Entry 5EC2 (X-ray diffraction, 2.30 A resolution); this record covers chains B and C of the 3 polymer chains in the assembly.

Chain B:
Name: Antibody Fab Fragment Light Chain
Organism: Mus musculus
Notes: antibody fragment or engineered binder
Chain sequence (212 residues; row label = number of the first residue in the row):
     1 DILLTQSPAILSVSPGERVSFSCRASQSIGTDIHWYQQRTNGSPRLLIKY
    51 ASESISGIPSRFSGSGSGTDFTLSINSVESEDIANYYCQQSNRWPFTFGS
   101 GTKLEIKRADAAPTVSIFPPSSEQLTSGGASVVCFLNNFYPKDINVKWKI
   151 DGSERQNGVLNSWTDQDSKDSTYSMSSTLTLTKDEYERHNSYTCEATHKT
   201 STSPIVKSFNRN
Cystine bridges: C23-C88, C134-C194

Chain C:
Name: pH-gated potassium channel KcsA
Organism: Streptomyces lividans
UniProt: P0A334 (KCSA_STRLI); numbering as in UniProt (aligned over 1-125)
Chain sequence (125 residues; row label = number of the first residue in the row):
     1 MAPMLSGLLARLVKLLLGRHGSALHWRAAGAATVLLVIVLLAGSYLAVLA
    51 ERGAPGAQLITYPRALWWACETATTXAYGDLCPVTLWGRLVAVVVMVAGI
   101 TSFGLVTAALATWFVGREQERRGHF
Unresolved in the structure: 1-22, 125
Sequence notes: engineered mutation A2 (Pro in P0A334), A69 (Ser in P0A334), C70 (Val in P0A334), LHV_76 (Val in P0A334), A77 (Gly in P0A334), C82 (Tyr in P0A334)
Modified residues: LHV ((2S)-2-hydroxy-3-methylbutanoic acid) at position 76; A77 (D-alanine; DAL)
Swiss-Prot annotation at these positions:
  - motif: T75, Y78 to D80 (Selectivity filter)
  - mutagenesis: E71 (E71A: Prevents channel inactivation)
Metal / ion sites: K+ site 1 near T75 (its only coordinating residue here); K+ site 2: T75, LHV_76; K+ site 3: LHV_76, A77; K+ site 4: A77, Y78
Small-molecule neighbours:
  - diacyl glycerol (DGA): L41, S44, Y45, Y62, P63, R64, L66, W67, C70, V84, T85, L86, R89, L90, V93
  - nonan-1-ol (F09): L46, L49, A50, W87, V91
What the authors report for this chain:
  - conformationally variable residues (side-chain flip): Y78

How chain B and chain C interact:
Contacting residue pairs - 19 pairs, chain B then chain C:
  D32(B) - R64(C)  salt bridge
  Y50(B) - R64(C)
  S91(B) - I60(C)
  N92(B) - A57(C)
  N92(B) - Q58(C)  hydrogen bond
  N92(B) - I60(C)
  R93(B) - G56(C)  hydrogen bond (side chain-backbone)
  R93(B) - A57(C)
  R93(B) - Q58(C)
  R93(B) - I60(C)
  W94(B) - R52(C)
  W94(B) - G53(C)
  W94(B) - A54(C)
  W94(B) - P55(C)
  W94(B) - G56(C)  hydrogen bond (backbone-backbone)
  W94(B) - A57(C)  hydrogen bond (backbone-backbone)
  W94(B) - I60(C)
  F96(B) - R52(C)
  F96(B) - I60(C)  hydrophobic
Also at the interface, not in a pair above, chain B (8 interface residues in all): D1

Summary:
Chain B and chain C form an interface of 8 and 9 residues respectively, with 4 hydrogen bonds and 1 salt
bridge. Among the polar pairs are D32(B)-R64(C), N92(B)-Q58(C) and R93(B)-G56(C). Diacyl glycerol is bound
between chain B and chain C. Bound to chain C: nonan-1-ol. From the paper: conformational variability at
Y78(C).
Here chain B is Antibody Fab Fragment Light Chain (Mus musculus) and chain C is pH-gated potassium channel
KcsA (Streptomyces lividans). Entry 5EC2 (KcsA with V76ester+G77dA mutations) was determined by X-ray
diffraction together with 5EBL, 5EBM, 5EBW and 5EC1 from the same study.
